PDB entry 8SUB | electron microscopy, 2.89 A resolution | chains C and N of the 17 polymer chains in the assembly

# Chain C
Protein: SIR2-like domain-containing protein
Organism: Escherichia coli
UniProt: A0A7B5N0T7 (A0A7B5N0T7_ECOLX); numbering as in UniProt (aligned over 1-415)
Sequence (415 residues; row label = number of the first residue in the row):
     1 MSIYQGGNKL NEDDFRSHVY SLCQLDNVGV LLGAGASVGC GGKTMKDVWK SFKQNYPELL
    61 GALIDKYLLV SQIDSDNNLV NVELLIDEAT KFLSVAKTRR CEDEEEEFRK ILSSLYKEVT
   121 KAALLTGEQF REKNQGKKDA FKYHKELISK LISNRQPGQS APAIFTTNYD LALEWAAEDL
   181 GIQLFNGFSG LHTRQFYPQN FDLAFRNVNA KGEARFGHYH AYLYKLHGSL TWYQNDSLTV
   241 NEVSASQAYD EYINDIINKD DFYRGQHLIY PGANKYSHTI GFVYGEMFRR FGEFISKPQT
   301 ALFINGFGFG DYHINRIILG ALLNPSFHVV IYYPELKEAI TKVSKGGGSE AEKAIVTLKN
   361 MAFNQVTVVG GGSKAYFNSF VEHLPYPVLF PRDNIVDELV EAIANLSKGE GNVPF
Not modelled in the structure: 1, 210-217, 408-415
Residues lining bound ligands: Adenosine-5-Diphosphoribose (AR6; [(2R,3S,4R,5R)-5-(6-aminopurin-9-yl)-3,4-dihydroxy-oxolan-2-yl]methyl [hydroxy-[[(2R,3S,4R,5S)-3,4,5-trihydroxyoxolan-2-yl]methoxy]phosphoryl] hydrogen phosphate): Gly33, Ala34, Gly35, Val38, Thr44, Met45, Asn81, Glu83, Thr167, His227, Asn305, Gly306, Phe307, Gly308, Gly310, Asp311, Tyr333, Pro334, Glu335, Ala375, Tyr376, Phe377
What the authors report for this chain:
  - catalytic residues: His227, Asp311, His313
  - mutagenesis - H227A, D311A, H313A: abolished catalytic activity on NAD+
  - mutagenesis - H227A, D311A, H313A: decreased catalytic activity on single-stranded DNA
  - mutagenesis - H227A: decreased growth

# Chain N
Protein: Nucleoside triphosphate hydrolase
Organism: Escherichia coli
UniProt: A0A822U1Y5 (A0A822U1Y5_ECOLX); residue numbers follow UniProt; this construct covers 1-610
Sequence (610 residues; numbered 1 to 610; the number before each row is that of its first residue):
     1 MSLFKLTEIS AIGYVVGLEG ERIRINLHEG LQGRLASHRK GVSSVTQPGD LIGFDAGNIL
    61 VVARVTDMAF VEADKAHKAN VGTSDLADIP LRQIIAYAIG FVKRELNGYV FISEDWRLPA
   121 LGSSAVPLTS DFLNIIYSID KEELPKAVEL GVDSRTKTVK IFASVDKLLS RHLAVLGSTG
   181 YGKSNFNALL TRKVSEKYPN SRIVIFDING EYAQAFTGIP NVKHTILGES PNVDSLEKKQ
   241 QKGELYSEEY YCYKKIPYQA LGFAGLIKLL RPSDKTQLPA LRNALSAINR THFKSRNIYL
   301 EKDDGETFLL YDDCRDTNQS KLAEWLDLLR RRRLKRTNVW PPFKSLATLV AEFGCVAADR
   361 SNGSKRDAFG FSNVLPLVKI IQQLAEDIRF KSIVNLNGGG ELADGGTHWD KAMSDEVDYF
   421 FGKEKGQEND WNVHIVNMKN LAQDHAPMLL SALLEMFAEI LFRRGQERSY PTVLLLEEAH
   481 HYLRDPYAEI DSQIKAYERL AKEGRKFKCS LIVSTQRPSE LSPTVLAMCS NWFSLRLTNE
   541 RDLQALRYAM ESGNEQILKQ ISGLPRGDAV AFGSAFNLPV RISINQARPG PKSSDAVFSE
   601 EWANCTELRC
Not modelled in the structure: 1-2, 72-88, 485-494, 604-610
Bound ions: Mg2+: Ser184 (together with ADP)
Residues lining bound ligands: ADP (adenosine-5'-diphosphate): Ser178, Thr179, Gly180, Tyr181, Gly182, Lys183, Ser184, Asn185, Arg566, Gly567, Ile584, Asn585, Gln586

# How chain C and chain N interact
Contacting residue pairs - 17 pairs, chain C then chain N:
  Tyr20(C) - Asn58(N)  hydrogen bond
  Leu180(C) - Leu3(N)
  Ile182(C) - Phe4(N)  hydrophobic
  His218(C) - Phe4(N)
  His218(C) - Leu6(N)
  Tyr386(C) - Arg104(N)
  Pro387(C) - Gly57(N)
  Pro387(C) - Arg104(N)  hydrogen bond (backbone-side chain)
  Val388(C) - Gly57(N)  hydrogen bond (backbone-backbone)
  Val388(C) - Asn58(N)
  Val388(C) - Ile59(N)
  Val388(C) - Arg104(N)
  Leu389(C) - Leu6(N)
  Leu389(C) - Thr7(N)
  Leu389(C) - Leu60(N)  hydrophobic
  Pro391(C) - Leu6(N)
  Arg392(C) - Arg104(N)
Interface residues without a listed pair, chain C (16 interface residues in all): Ser149, Ile152, Gly181, Phe390, Ile395, Val396
Interface residues without a listed pair, chain N (15 interface residues in all): Lys5, Glu8, Ile9, Arg39, Ala56, Tyr109

# Summary
16 residues of chain C face 15 of chain N across their interface; the contacts include 3 hydrogen bonds. Polar
contacts include Tyr20(C)-Asn58(N), Pro387(C)-Arg104(N) and Val388(C)-Gly57(N). Ligands of chain C:
Adenosine-5-Diphosphoribose. Chain N binds ADP. The paper reports catalytic residues His227(C), Asp311(C) and
His313(C); H227A, D311A and H313A of chain C abolish catalytic activity on NAD+.
Chain C is SIR2-like domain-containing protein and chain N is Nucleoside triphosphate hydrolase, both from
Escherichia coli; the structure, E. coli SIR2-HerA complex (dodecamer SIR2 pentamer HerA), was determined by
electron microscopy (same publication as 8SU9, 8SUW, 8SXX, 8UAE and 8UAF).
